Entry 8J5P (electron microscopy, 3.10 A resolution); this record covers chains 7 and 9 of the 36 polymer chains in the assembly.

[Chain 7 (and 9)]
Molecule: Alpha subunit of light-harvesting 1
From: Roseiflexus castenholzii DSM 13941
Notes: chain 9 of this document is another copy of the same molecule, construct and numbering; everything in this record applies to it too
UniProtKB: Q83XD1 (Q83XD1_9CHLR); numbering as in UniProt (aligned over 1-42)
Sequence (42 residues; each row starts with the number of its first residue):
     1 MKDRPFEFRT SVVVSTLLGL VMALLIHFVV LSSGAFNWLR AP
Unresolved in the structure: 1-3, 42
Residues lining bound ligands:
  - bacteriochlorophyll a (BCL), molecule 1: F6, S11, V14, S15, I26
  - bacteriochlorophyll a (BCL), molecule 2: F6, E7, F8, S11, V12, S15
  - bacteriochlorophyll a (BCL), molecule 3: V13, T16, G19, L20, A23, H27, V30, W38
  - bacteriochlorophyll a (BCL), molecule 4: G19, M22, A23, I26, H27, V30, F36
  - beta,psi-caroten-4-one (KGD), molecule 1: V12, S15, T16, L18, G19, M22, V29
  - beta,psi-caroten-4-one (KGD), molecule 2: L20, L24, H27, F28, W38

[Interface between chain 7 and chain 9]
Pairs across the interface (9):
  R9(7) - P5(9)  hydrogen bond (side chain-backbone)
  R9(7) - F6(9)
  V12(7) - F6(9)  hydrophobic
  V13(7) - F6(9)  hydrophobic
  L20(7) - L18(9)  hydrophobic
  L24(7) - M22(9)  hydrophobic
  F28(7) - L25(9)  hydrophobic
  R40(7) - G34(9)
  R40(7) - A35(9)
Also at the interface, not in a pair above, chain 7 (9 interface residues in all): F8, L39
Also at the interface, not in a pair above, chain 9 (8 interface residues in all): S33

[In short]
Chain 7 and chain 9 form an interface of 9 and 8 residues respectively, with 1 hydrogen bond. The
hydrogen-bonded pair is R9(7)-P5(9). Bound to chain 7: 4 copies of bacteriochlorophyll a and
beta,psi-caroten-4-one.
Chain 7 and chain 9 are both Alpha subunit of light-harvesting 1 (Roseiflexus castenholzii DSM 13941); the
structure, Cryo-EM structure of native RC-LH complex from Roseiflexus castenholzii at 2,000lux, was determined
by electron microscopy, deposited together with 8HJU, 8HJV and 8J5O.
